PDB entry 3OJT | X-ray diffraction, 1.70 A resolution | chains B and D of the 4 polymer chains in the assembly

# Chain B (and D)
Protein: Homoprotocatechuate 2,3-dioxygenase
Source organism: Brevibacterium fuscum
Notes: chain D of this document is another copy of the same molecule, construct and numbering; everything in this record applies to it too
Reference sequence: Q45135 (Q45135_9MICO); numbering as in UniProt (aligned over 1-365)
Amino-acid sequence (365 residues; numbered 1 to 365; the number before each row is that of its first residue):
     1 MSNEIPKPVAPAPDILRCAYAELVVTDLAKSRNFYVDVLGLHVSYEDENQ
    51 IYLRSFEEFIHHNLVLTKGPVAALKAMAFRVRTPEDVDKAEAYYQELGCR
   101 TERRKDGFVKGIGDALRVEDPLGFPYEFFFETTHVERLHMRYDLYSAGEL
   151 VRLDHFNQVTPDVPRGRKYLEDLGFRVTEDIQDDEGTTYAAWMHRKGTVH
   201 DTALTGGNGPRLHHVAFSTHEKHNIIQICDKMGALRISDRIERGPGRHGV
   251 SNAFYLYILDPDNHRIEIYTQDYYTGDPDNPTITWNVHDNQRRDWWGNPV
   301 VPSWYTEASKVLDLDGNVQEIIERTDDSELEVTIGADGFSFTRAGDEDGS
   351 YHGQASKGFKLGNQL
Not modelled in the structure: 1-3, 363-365
Ion coordination: Fe2+: His-155, His-214, Glu-267; Ca2+: Asp-184, Glu-185

# How chain B and chain D interact
Pairs across the interface - 76 pairs, chain B then chain D:
  Ile-226(B) / Ile-226(D)  hydrophobic
  Ile-226(B) / Phe-254(D)  hydrophobic
  Ile-226(B) / Trp-296(D)  hydrophobic
  Cys-229(B) / Trp-296(D)
  Asp-230(B) / Arg-247(D)  salt bridge
  Asp-230(B) / Trp-295(D)  hydrogen bond (backbone-side chain)
  Asp-230(B) / Trp-296(D)  hydrogen bond
  Gly-233(B) / Gln-291(D)  hydrogen bond (backbone-side chain)
  Gly-233(B) / Trp-295(D)
  Ala-234(B) / Trp-295(D)
  Arg-236(B) / Trp-285(D)
  Arg-236(B) / Asp-289(D)  salt bridge
  Arg-236(B) / Gln-291(D)
  Arg-236(B) / Thr-342(D)  hydrogen bond (side chain-backbone)
  Arg-236(B) / Arg-343(D)  hydrogen bond (backbone-side chain)
  Ser-238(B) / Gln-291(D)  hydrogen bond
  Ser-238(B) / Trp-295(D)
  Ser-238(B) / Trp-296(D)
  Ser-238(B) / Thr-342(D)
  Ser-238(B) / Lys-357(D)  hydrogen bond (backbone-side chain)
  Asp-239(B) / Thr-342(D)
  Asp-239(B) / Arg-343(D)  salt bridge
  Asp-239(B) / Gly-349(D)
  Ile-241(B) / Trp-296(D)
  Ile-241(B) / Lys-357(D)  hydrogen bond (backbone-side chain)
  Gly-244(B) / Asn-298(D)  hydrogen bond (backbone-side chain)
  Pro-245(B) / Trp-296(D)
  Arg-247(B) / Asp-230(D)  salt bridge
  Phe-254(B) / Ile-226(D)  hydrophobic
  Trp-285(B) / Arg-236(D)
  Asp-289(B) / Arg-236(D)  salt bridge
  Gln-291(B) / Gly-233(D)  hydrogen bond (side chain-backbone)
  Gln-291(B) / Arg-236(D)
  Gln-291(B) / Ser-238(D)  hydrogen bond
  Trp-295(B) / Asp-230(D)  hydrogen bond (side chain-backbone)
  Trp-295(B) / Gly-233(D)
  Trp-295(B) / Ala-234(D)
  Trp-295(B) / Ser-238(D)
  Trp-296(B) / Ile-226(D)  hydrophobic
  Trp-296(B) / Cys-229(D)
  Trp-296(B) / Asp-230(D)  hydrogen bond
  Trp-296(B) / Ser-238(D)
  Trp-296(B) / Ile-241(D)  hydrophobic
  Trp-296(B) / Pro-245(D)
  Asn-298(B) / Gly-244(D)  hydrogen bond (side chain-backbone)
  Pro-299(B) / Phe-359(D)  hydrophobic
  Val-300(B) / Phe-359(D)
  Val-301(B) / Lys-357(D)
  Val-301(B) / Phe-359(D)  hydrophobic
  Thr-342(B) / Arg-236(D)  hydrogen bond (backbone-side chain)
  Thr-342(B) / Ser-238(D)
  Thr-342(B) / Asp-239(D)
  Arg-343(B) / Arg-236(D)  hydrogen bond (side chain-backbone)
  Arg-343(B) / Ile-237(D)
  Arg-343(B) / Asp-239(D)  salt bridge
  Gly-349(B) / Asp-239(D)
  Gln-354(B) / Gly-362(D)
  Lys-357(B) / Ser-238(D)  hydrogen bond (side chain-backbone)
  Lys-357(B) / Ile-241(D)  hydrogen bond (side chain-backbone)
  Lys-357(B) / Val-301(D)
  Gly-358(B) / Pro-302(D)
  Gly-358(B) / Leu-361(D)
  Gly-358(B) / Gly-362(D)  hydrogen bond (backbone-backbone)
  Phe-359(B) / Pro-299(D)  hydrophobic
  Phe-359(B) / Val-301(D)  hydrophobic
  Phe-359(B) / Phe-359(D)  hydrophobic
  Phe-359(B) / Lys-360(D)
  Phe-359(B) / Gly-362(D)
  Lys-360(B) / Phe-359(D)
  Lys-360(B) / Lys-360(D)  hydrogen bond (backbone-backbone)
  Lys-360(B) / Leu-361(D)
  Lys-360(B) / Gly-362(D)
  Leu-361(B) / Lys-360(D)
  Gly-362(B) / Gln-354(D)
  Gly-362(B) / Gly-358(D)  hydrogen bond (backbone-backbone)
  Gly-362(B) / Lys-360(D)
Interface residues without a listed pair, chain B (40 interface residues in all): Lys-222, Ile-237, Glu-242, Gly-297, Pro-302, Asp-348, Tyr-351, Ala-355
Interface residues without a listed pair, chain D (40 interface residues in all): Lys-222, Glu-242, Gly-297, Val-300, Asp-348, Tyr-351, Ala-355

# Overview
Chain B and chain D each contribute 40 residues to their interface; the contacts include 21 hydrogen bonds and
6 salt bridges. Polar pairs include Asp-230(B)/Arg-247(D), Arg-236(B)/Asp-289(D) and Asp-239(B)/Arg-343(D).
His-155(B), His-214(B) and Glu-267(B) form the Fe2+ site. Asp-184(B) and Glu-185(B) coordinate Ca2+.
Chain B and chain D are both Homoprotocatechuate 2,3-dioxygenase (Brevibacterium fuscum); the structure,
Structure of native Fe-containing Homoprotocatechuate 2,3-Dioxygenase at 1.70 Ang resolution, was determined
by X-ray diffraction together with 3OJJ, 3OJK and 3OJN from the same study.
